PDB entry 3AYW | X-ray diffraction, 2.90 A resolution | chains H and J of the 10 polymer chains in the assembly

Chain H:
Protein: Histone H2B type 1-J
Source organism: Homo sapiens
UniProtKB: P06899 (H2B1J_HUMAN); residues 0-125 here correspond to UniProt positions 1-126 (UniProt number = residue number + 1)
Sequence (129 residues; numbered -3 to 125; the number before each row is that of its first residue; numbers below 1 keep their minus sign (Gly-3 is residue -3)):
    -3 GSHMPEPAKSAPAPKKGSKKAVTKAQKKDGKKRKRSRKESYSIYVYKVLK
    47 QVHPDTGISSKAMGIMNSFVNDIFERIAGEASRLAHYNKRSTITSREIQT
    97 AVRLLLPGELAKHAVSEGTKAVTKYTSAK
Not modelled in the structure: -3 to 32, 125
Differences from the reference sequence: expression tag (-3 to -1)
UniProt features mapped onto this chain:
  - modified residue: Pro1 (N-acetylproline), Glu2 (ADP-ribosyl glutamic acid), Lys5 (N6-(2-hydroxyisobutyryl)lysine), Ser6 (ADP-ribosylserine), Lys11 (N6-(beta-hydroxybutyryl)lysine), Lys12 (N6-(2-hydroxyisobutyryl)lysine), Ser14 (Phosphoserine), Lys15 (N6-acetyllysine), Lys16 (N6-(beta-hydroxybutyryl)lysine), Lys20 (N6-(2-hydroxyisobutyryl)lysine), Lys23 (N6-(2-hydroxyisobutyryl)lysine), Lys24 (N6-(2-hydroxyisobutyryl)lysine), Lys34 (N6-(2-hydroxyisobutyryl)lysine), Glu35 (PolyADP-ribosyl glutamic acid), Ser36 (Phosphoserine), Lys43 (N6-(2-hydroxyisobutyryl)lysine), Lys46 (N6-(2-hydroxyisobutyryl)lysine), Lys57 (N6,N6-dimethyllysine), Arg79 (Dimethylated arginine), Lys85 (N6,N6,N6-trimethyllysine) and 6 more in UniProt
  - glycosylation: Ser112 (O-linked (GlcNAc) serine)
  - cross-link (Glycyl lysine isopeptide (Lys-Gly)): Lys5 (interchain with G-Cter in SUMO2), Lys20 (interchain with G-Cter in SUMO2), Lys34 (interchain with G-Cter in ubiquitin), Lys120 (interchain with G-Cter in ubiquitin)

Chain J:
Molecule: 146-nt DNA strand
Sequence (146 nucleotides; each row starts with the number of its first residue):
   147 ATCAATATCCACCTGCAGATTCTACCAAAAGTGTATTTGGAAACTGCTCC
   197 ATCAAAAGGCATGTTCAGCTGAATTCAGCTGAACATGCCTTTTGATGGAG
   247 CAGTTTCCAAATACACTTTTGGTAGAATCTGCAGGTGGATATTGAT
Bound ions: Mn2+ site 1 near DG185 (its only coordinating residue here); Mn2+ site 2 near DG217 (its only coordinating residue here); Mn2+ site 3 near DG267 (its only coordinating residue here); Mn2+ site 4 near DG280 (its only coordinating residue here)

Interface between chain H and chain J:
Contacting residue pairs (11):
  Arg33(H) - DT250(J)  salt bridge to the phosphate
  Tyr42(H) - DC168(J)  phosphate contact
  Ile54(H) - DT167(J)  phosphate contact
  Ser55(H) - DT166(J)  phosphate contact
  Ser56(H) - DT166(J)  hydrogen bond to the phosphate
  Arg86(H) - DG186(J)  hydrogen bond to the phosphate
  Arg86(H) - DA187(J)  salt bridge to the phosphate
  Ser87(H) - DG185(J)  hydrogen bond to the phosphate
  Ser87(H) - DG186(J)  hydrogen bond to the phosphate
  Thr88(H) - DG185(J)  phosphate contact
  Thr88(H) - DG186(J)  phosphate contact
Other interface residues (no listed pair), chain H (11 interface residues in all): Gly53, Lys57, Lys85

Summary:
11 residues of chain H and 7 residues of chain J are in contact; the contacts include 4 hydrogen bonds and 2
salt bridges. Polar pairs include Ser56(H)-DT166(J), Arg86(H)-DG186(J) and Ser87(H)-DG185(J).
Here chain H is Histone H2B type 1-J (Homo sapiens) and chain J is a 146-nt DNA strand. Entry 3AYW (Crystal
Structure of Human Nucleosome Core Particle Containing H3K56Q mutation) was determined by X-ray diffraction
together with 3AZE, 3AZF, 3AZG, 3AZH, 3AZJ, 3AZK and 3 further entries from the same study.
